6EEC - chains F and P of the 10 polymer chains in the assembly; structure by electron microscopy, 3.55 A resolution.

[Chain F]
Molecule: RNA polymerase sigma factor SigA
Organism: Mycobacterium tuberculosis
UniProt: P9WGI0 (SIGA_MYCTO); residues 1-528 here = UniProt positions 1-528
Sequence (531 residues; numbered -2 to 528; the number before each row is that of its first residue; numbers below 1 keep their minus sign (Gly-2 is residue -2)):
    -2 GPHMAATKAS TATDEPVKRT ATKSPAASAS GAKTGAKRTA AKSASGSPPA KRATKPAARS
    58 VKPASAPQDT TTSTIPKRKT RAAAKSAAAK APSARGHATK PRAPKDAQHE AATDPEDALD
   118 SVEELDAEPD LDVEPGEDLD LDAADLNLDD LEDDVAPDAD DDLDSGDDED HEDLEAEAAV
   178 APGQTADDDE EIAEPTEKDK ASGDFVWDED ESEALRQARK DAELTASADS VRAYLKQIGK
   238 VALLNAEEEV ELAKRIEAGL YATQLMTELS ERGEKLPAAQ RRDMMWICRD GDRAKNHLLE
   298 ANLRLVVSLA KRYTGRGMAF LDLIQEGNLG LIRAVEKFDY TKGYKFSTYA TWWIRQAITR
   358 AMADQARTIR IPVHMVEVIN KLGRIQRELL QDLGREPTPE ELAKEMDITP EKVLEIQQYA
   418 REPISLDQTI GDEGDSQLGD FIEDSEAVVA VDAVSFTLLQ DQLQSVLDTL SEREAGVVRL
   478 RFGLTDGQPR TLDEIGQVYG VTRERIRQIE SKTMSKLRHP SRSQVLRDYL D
Not modelled in the structure: -2 to 208, 528
Sequence notes: expression tag (-2 to 0)
Swiss-Prot annotation at these positions:
  - DNA-binding region: Leu489 to Ser508 (H-T-H motif)
  - region: Ala225 to Ala259 (Sigma-70 factor domain-1)
  - motif: Asp319 to Gln322 (Interaction with polymerase core subunit RpoC)

[Chain P]
Molecule: 90-nt DNA strand
Sequence (90 nucleotides; each row starts with the number of its first residue):
    65 CGTGCTTGTT TCCGCCCGCT TCGGGGCAAC CCTGCCAGTC TAATACAAAT CCGGCAATGG
   125 AGTCAAGACC AGGTTCGGTC ATCCATAGCC
Not modelled in the structure: 65-76, 100-101, 142-154

[Chain F / chain P interface]
Residue-residue contacts - 25 pairs, chain F then chain P:
  Arg309(F) with DC104(P), base contact
  Tyr310(F) with DC104(P), sugar contact
  Thr311(F) with DC104(P), phosphate contact
  Arg313(F) with DG102(P), hydrogen bond to the phosphate; DT103(P), salt bridge to the phosphate; DC104(P), salt bridge to the phosphate
  Trp349(F) with DT105(P), base contact
  Arg352(F) with DT105(P), hydrogen bond to the base
  Met359(F) with DC104(P), phosphate contact
  Glu374(F) with DA107(P), base contact
  Arg381(F) with DT103(P), hydrogen bond to the base; DT105(P), salt bridge to the phosphate; DA106(P), salt bridge to the phosphate
  Arg384(F) with DT103(P), hydrogen bond to the base
  Arg478(F) with DG126(P), salt bridge to the phosphate
  Thr488(F) with DA125(P), phosphate contact
  Leu489(F) with DG126(P), hydrogen bond to the phosphate
  Arg500(F) with DA125(P), base contact; DG126(P), hydrogen bond to the base; DT127(P), hydrogen bond to the base
  Glu501(F) with DT127(P), hydrogen bond to the base; DC128(P), hydrogen bond to the base; DA129(P), base contact
  Arg504(F) with DT127(P), sugar contact; DC128(P), salt bridge to the phosphate
Also at the interface, not in a pair above, chain F (18 interface residues in all): Thr348, Gln353

[In short]
The interface between chain F and chain P involves 18 residues on one side and 11 on the other; the contacts
include 9 hydrogen bonds and 6 salt bridges. Among the polar pairs are Arg352(F)-DT105(P), Arg381(F)-DT103(P)
and Arg384(F)-DT103(P).
Chain F is RNA polymerase sigma factor SigA (Mycobacterium tuberculosis) and chain P is a 90-nt DNA strand;
the structure, Mycobacterium tuberculosis RNAP promoter unwinding intermediate complex with RbpA/CarD and AP3
promoter captured by Corallopyronin, was determined by electron microscopy (same publication as 6EDT, 6EE8 and
6M7J).
